7TRC - chains K and H of the 10 polymer chains in the assembly; structure by electron microscopy, 3.30 A resolution.

== Chain K ==
Protein: Telomerase Cajal body protein 1
From: Homo sapiens
UniProtKB: Q9BUR4 (TCAB1_HUMAN); numbering as in UniProt (aligned over 1-548)
Amino-acid sequence (548 residues; numbered 1 to 548; the number before each row is that of its first residue):
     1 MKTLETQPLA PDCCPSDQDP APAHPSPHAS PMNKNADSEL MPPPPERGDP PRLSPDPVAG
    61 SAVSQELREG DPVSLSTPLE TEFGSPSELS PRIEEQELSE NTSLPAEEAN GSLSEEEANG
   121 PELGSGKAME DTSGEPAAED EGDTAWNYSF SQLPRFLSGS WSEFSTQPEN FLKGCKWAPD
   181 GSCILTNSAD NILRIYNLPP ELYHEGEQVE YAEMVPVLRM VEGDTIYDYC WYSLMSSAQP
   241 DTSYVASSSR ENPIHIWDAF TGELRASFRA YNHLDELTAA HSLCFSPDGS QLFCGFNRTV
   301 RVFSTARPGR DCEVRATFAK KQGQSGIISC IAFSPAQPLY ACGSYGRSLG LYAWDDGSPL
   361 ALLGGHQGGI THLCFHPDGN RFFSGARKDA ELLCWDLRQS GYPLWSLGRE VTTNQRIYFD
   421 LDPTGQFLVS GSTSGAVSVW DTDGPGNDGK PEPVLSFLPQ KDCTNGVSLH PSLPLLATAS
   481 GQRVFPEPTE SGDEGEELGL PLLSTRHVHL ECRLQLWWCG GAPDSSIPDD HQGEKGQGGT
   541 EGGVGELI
Not modelled in the structure: 1-149, 199-212, 443-450, 490-501, 514-548
Swiss-Prot annotation at these positions:
  - modified residue: S26 (Phosphoserine), S30 (Phosphoserine), S54 (Phosphoserine), S64 (Phosphoserine), S85 (Phosphoserine), S90 (Phosphoserine), S112 (Phosphoserine), S114 (Phosphoserine), T489 (Phosphothreonine), S491 (Phosphoserine)
  - natural variant: F164 (F164L: In DKCB3), H376 (H376Y: In DKCB3), R398 (R398W: In DKCB3), G435 (G435R: In DKCB3)
  - mutagenesis: S64 (S64A: Abolished phosphorylation by ATM and impaired ability to promote DNA repair)

== Chain H ==
Protein: H/ACA ribonucleoprotein complex subunit 1
From: Homo sapiens
UniProtKB: Q9NY12 (GAR1_HUMAN); residue numbers follow UniProt; this construct covers 1-217
Amino-acid sequence (217 residues; each row starts with the number of its first residue):
     1 MSFRGGGRGG FNRGGGGGGF NRGGSSNHFR GGGGGGGGGN FRGGGRGGFG RGGGRGGFNK
    61 GQDQGPPERV VLLGEFLHPC EDDIVCKCTT DENKVPYFNA PVYLENKEQI GKVDEIFGQL
   121 RDFYFSVKLS ENMKASSFKK LQKFYIDPYK LLPLQRFLPR PPGEKGPPRG GGRGGRGGGR
   181 GGGGRGGGRG GGFRGGRGGG GGGFRGGRGG GFRGRGH
Not modelled in the structure: 1-65, 160-217
Swiss-Prot annotation at these positions:
  - cross-link: K134 (Glycyl lysine isopeptide (Lys-Gly) (interchain with G-Cter in SUMO2))

== Interface between chain K and chain H ==
Residue-residue contacts (6):
  S267(K) - D82(H)
  R269(K) - E81(H)  salt bridge
  R269(K) - D83(H)  salt bridge
  R307(K) - E131(H)  salt bridge
  P308(K) - D82(H)
  P308(K) - K134(H)
Other interface residues (no listed pair), chain K (6 interface residues in all): A266, G309

== Overview ==
The interface between chain K and chain H involves 6 residues on one side and 5 on the other, with 3 salt
bridges. Among the polar pairs are R269(K)-E81(H), R269(K)-D83(H) and R307(K)-E131(H). Curated annotation
(UniProt) lists one mutagenesis site on chain K.
Here chain K is Telomerase Cajal body protein 1 and chain H is H/ACA ribonucleoprotein complex subunit 1, both
from Homo sapiens. Entry 7TRC (Human telomerase H/ACA RNP at 3.3 Angstrom) was determined by electron
microscopy, deposited together with 7TRD, 7TRE and 7TRF.
